1OS7 - chains A and D; structure by X-ray diffraction, 2.50 A resolution.

[Chain A (and D)]
Molecule: Alpha-ketoglutarate-dependent taurine dioxygenase
Organism: Escherichia coli
Notes: EC 1.14.11.17; chain D of this document is another copy of the same molecule, construct and numbering; everything in this record applies to it too
UniProt: P37610 (TAUD_ECOLI); residues 1-283 here correspond to UniProt positions 0-282 (UniProt number = residue number - 1)
Chain sequence (283 residues; row label = number of the first residue in the row):
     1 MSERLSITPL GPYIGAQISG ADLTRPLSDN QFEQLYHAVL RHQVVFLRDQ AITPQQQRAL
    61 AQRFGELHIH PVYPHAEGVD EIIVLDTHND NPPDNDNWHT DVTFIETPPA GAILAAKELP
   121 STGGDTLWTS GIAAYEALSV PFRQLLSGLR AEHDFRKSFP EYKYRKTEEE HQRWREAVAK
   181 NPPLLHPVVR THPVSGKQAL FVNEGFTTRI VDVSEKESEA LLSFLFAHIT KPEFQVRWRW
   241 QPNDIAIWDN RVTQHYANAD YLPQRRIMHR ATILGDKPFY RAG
Disordered / not traced: 1, 283 (chain D: 1-2, 283)
Ion coordination: Fe2+: His99, Asp101, His255 (together with 2-oxoglutaric acid)
Residues lining bound ligands:
  - 2-oxoglutaric acid: Leu85, Asn95, His99, Asp101, Leu114, Thr126, Trp240, Trp248, His255, Ala257, Arg266, Met268, Arg270
  - 2-aminoethanesulfonic acid (TAU): His70, Tyr73, Asp94, Asn95, His99, Thr100, Asp101, Val102, Phe104, Ser158, Phe159, Phe206, Arg270

[How chain A and chain D interact]
Pairs across the interface (20):
  Leu138(A) - Glu217(D)
  Ser139(A) - Val213(D)
  Ser139(A) - Glu217(D)  hydrogen bond
  Pro141(A) - Leu145(D)
  Pro141(A) - Asp212(D)
  Pro141(A) - Val213(D)  hydrophobic
  Phe142(A) - Glu217(D)
  Leu145(A) - Pro141(D)
  Leu145(A) - Leu145(D)  hydrophobic
  Val213(A) - Ser139(D)
  Lys216(A) - Phe224(D)
  Glu217(A) - Leu138(D)
  Glu217(A) - Ser139(D)  hydrogen bond
  Glu217(A) - Phe142(D)
  Glu217(A) - Phe224(D)
  Ala220(A) - Phe224(D)  hydrophobic
  Leu221(A) - Phe142(D)  hydrophobic
  Phe224(A) - Lys216(D)
  Phe224(A) - Glu217(D)
  Phe224(A) - Ala220(D)  hydrophobic
Other interface residues (no listed pair), chain A (15 interface residues in all): Ala137, Leu149, Asp212, Ser214
Other interface residues (no listed pair), chain D (14 interface residues in all): Leu149, Ser214, Leu221

[Overview]
The interface between chain A and chain D involves 15 residues on one side and 14 on the other; the contacts
include 2 hydrogen bonds. The hydrogen-bonded pair is Ser139(A)-Glu217(D). Ligands of chain A: 2-oxoglutaric
acid and 2-aminoethanesulfonic acid.
Both chains are Alpha-ketoglutarate-dependent taurine dioxygenase (Escherichia coli). Entry 1OS7 (Crystal
structure of TauD with iron, alpha-ketoglutarate and Taurine bound at pH 7.5) was determined by X-ray
diffraction, deposited together with 1OTJ.
